PDB entry 5TYG | X-ray diffraction, 1.73 A resolution | chains A and T of the 4 polymer chains in the assembly

Chain A:
Molecule: DNA-directed DNA/RNA polymerase mu
Organism: Homo sapiens
Notes: EC 2.7.7.7
UniProtKB: Q9NP87 (DPOLM_HUMAN); residue numbers follow UniProt; this construct covers 132-397, 410-494
Sequence (356 residues; numbered 127 to 494; 12 numbers in that range are skipped by the numbering (no residue carries them; nothing is unmodelled there); the number before each row is that of its first residue):
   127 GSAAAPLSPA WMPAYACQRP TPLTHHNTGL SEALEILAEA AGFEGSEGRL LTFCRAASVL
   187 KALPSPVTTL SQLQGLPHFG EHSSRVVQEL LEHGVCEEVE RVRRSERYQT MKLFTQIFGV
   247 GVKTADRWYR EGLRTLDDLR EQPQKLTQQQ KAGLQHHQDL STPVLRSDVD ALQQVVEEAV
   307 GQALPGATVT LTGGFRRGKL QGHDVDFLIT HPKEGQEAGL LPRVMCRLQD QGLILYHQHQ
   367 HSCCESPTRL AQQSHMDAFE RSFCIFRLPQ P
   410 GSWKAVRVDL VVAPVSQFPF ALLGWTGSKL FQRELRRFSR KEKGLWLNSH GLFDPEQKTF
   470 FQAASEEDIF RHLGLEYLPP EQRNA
Disordered / not traced: 127-136, 366-383
Differences from the reference sequence: expression tag (127-131); conflict Gly-410 (Pro in Q9NP87)
UniProt features mapped onto this chain:
  - region: Arg-323 to Asp-332 (Involved in ssDNA binding)
  - binding site (Mg(2+)): Asp-330, Asp-332, Asp-418
  - site: Gly-433 (Responsible for the low discrimination between dNTP and rNTP)
Covalent attachments: 2,3-dihydroxy-1,4-dithiobutane (DTT) linked to Cys-180
Metal / ion sites: Na+ site 1: Thr-241, Ile-243, Val-246 (shared with 1 residue of chain P); Mg2+: Asp-330, Asp-332 (together with glycolic acid) (shared with 1 residue of chain P); Na+ site 2: Asp-330, Asp-332, Asp-418 (shared with 2 residues of chain P)
Residues lining bound ligands: glycolic acid (GOA): Gly-319, Gly-320, Arg-323, Asp-330, Asp-332

Chain T:
Molecule: 9-nt DNA strand
Sequence (9 nucleotides; row label = number of the first residue in the row):
     1 CGGCATACG

Chain A / chain T interface:
Pairs across the interface (25; chain A residue first):
  Gly-174(A) / DC4(T)  base contact
  Leu-177(A) / DC4(T)  phosphate contact
  Leu-177(A) / DA5(T)  phosphate contact
  Gln-364(A) / DG9(T)  phosphate contact
  His-365(A) / DG9(T)  phosphate contact
  Phe-385(A) / DG9(T)  phosphate contact
  Glu-386(A) / DC8(T)  sugar contact
  Glu-386(A) / DG9(T)  hydrogen bond to the phosphate
  Arg-387(A) / DA7(T)  hydrogen bond to the base
  Arg-387(A) / DC8(T)  hydrogen bond to the sugar
  Arg-387(A) / DG9(T)  hydrogen bond to the phosphate
  Phe-389(A) / DG9(T)  sugar contact
  Lys-438(A) / DA5(T)  base contact
  Arg-442(A) / DA5(T)  salt bridge to the phosphate
  Arg-445(A) / DA5(T)  hydrogen bond to the base
  Arg-445(A) / DT6(T)  hydrogen bond to the base
  Arg-446(A) / DA5(T)  sugar contact
  Arg-449(A) / DT6(T)  salt bridge to the phosphate
  Lys-450(A) / DG3(T)  hydrogen bond to the phosphate
  Lys-450(A) / DC4(T)  salt bridge to the phosphate
  Leu-456(A) / DT6(T)  sugar contact
  Asn-457(A) / DT6(T)  phosphate contact
  Asn-457(A) / DA7(T)  hydrogen bond to the phosphate
  His-459(A) / DA7(T)  hydrogen bond to the phosphate
  His-459(A) / DC8(T)  salt bridge to the phosphate
Also at the interface, not in a pair above, chain A (18 interface residues in all): Arg-181

Overview:
Chain A and chain T form an interface of 18 and 7 residues respectively, with 9 hydrogen bonds and 4 salt
bridges. Among the polar pairs are Arg-387(A)/DA7(T), Arg-445(A)/DA5(T) and Arg-445(A)/DT6(T). Chain A binds
glycolic acid. From UniProt: 3 Mg2+-binding residues on chain A.
Chain A is DNA-directed DNA/RNA polymerase mu (Homo sapiens) and chain T is a 9-nt DNA strand; the structure,
DNA Polymerase Mu Product Complex, 10 mM Mg2+ (960 min), was determined by X-ray diffraction (same publication
as 5TXX, 5TXZ, 5TYB, 5TYC, 5TYD, 5TYE and 7 further entries).
